PDB entry 9C8V | electron microscopy, 3.39 A resolution | chains C and D of the 4 polymer chains in the assembly

# Chain C
Name: DNA polymerase alpha catalytic subunit
From: Homo sapiens
Notes: EC 2.7.7.7
UniProtKB: P09884 (DPOLA_HUMAN); residues 338-1456 here = UniProt positions 338-1456
Chain sequence (1119 residues; row label = number of the first residue in the row):
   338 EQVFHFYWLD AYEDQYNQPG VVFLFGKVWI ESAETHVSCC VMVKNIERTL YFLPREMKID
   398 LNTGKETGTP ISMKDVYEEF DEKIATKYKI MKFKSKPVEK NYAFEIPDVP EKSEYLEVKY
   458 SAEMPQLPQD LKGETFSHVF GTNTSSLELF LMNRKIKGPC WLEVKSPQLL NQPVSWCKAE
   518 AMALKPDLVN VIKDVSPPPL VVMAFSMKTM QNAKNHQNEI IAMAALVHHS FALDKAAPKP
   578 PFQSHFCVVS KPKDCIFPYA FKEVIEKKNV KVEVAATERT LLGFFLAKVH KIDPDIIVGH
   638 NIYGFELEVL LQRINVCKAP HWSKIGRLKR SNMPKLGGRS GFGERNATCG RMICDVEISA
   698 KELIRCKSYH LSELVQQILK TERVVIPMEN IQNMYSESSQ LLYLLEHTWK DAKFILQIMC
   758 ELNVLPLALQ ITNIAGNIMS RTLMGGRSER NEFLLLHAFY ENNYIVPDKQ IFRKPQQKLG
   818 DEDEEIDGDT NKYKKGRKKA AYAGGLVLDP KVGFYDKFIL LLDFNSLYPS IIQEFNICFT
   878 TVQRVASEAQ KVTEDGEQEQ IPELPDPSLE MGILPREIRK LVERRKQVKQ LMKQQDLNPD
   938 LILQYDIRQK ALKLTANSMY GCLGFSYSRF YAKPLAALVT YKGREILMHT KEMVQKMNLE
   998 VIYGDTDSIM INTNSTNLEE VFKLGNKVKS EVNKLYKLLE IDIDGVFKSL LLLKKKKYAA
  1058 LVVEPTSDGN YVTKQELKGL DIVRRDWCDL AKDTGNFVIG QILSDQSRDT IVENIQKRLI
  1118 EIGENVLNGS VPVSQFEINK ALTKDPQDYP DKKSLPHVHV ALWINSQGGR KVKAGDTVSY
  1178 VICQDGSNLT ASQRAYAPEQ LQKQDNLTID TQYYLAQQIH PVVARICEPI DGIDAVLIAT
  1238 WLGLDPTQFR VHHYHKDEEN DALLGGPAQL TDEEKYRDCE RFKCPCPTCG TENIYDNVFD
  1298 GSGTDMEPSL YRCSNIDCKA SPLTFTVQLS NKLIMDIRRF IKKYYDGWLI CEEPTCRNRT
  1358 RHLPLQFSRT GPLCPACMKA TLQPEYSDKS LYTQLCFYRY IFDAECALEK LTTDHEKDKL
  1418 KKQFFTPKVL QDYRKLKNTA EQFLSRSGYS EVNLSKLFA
Unresolved in the structure: 673-679, 809-841, 883-897, 1259-1265
Sequence notes: conflict Ala516 (Val in P09884)
Bound ions: Zn2+ site 1: Cys1283, Cys1286, Cys1310, Cys1315; Zn2+ site 2: Cys1348, Cys1353, Cys1371
Curated features (UniProtKB/Swiss-Prot):
  - zinc finger: Cys1283 to Ser1318 (CysA-type)
  - motif: Cys1348 to Cys1374 (CysB motif)
  - binding site (Zn(2+)): Cys1283, Cys1286, Cys1310, Cys1315, Cys1348, Cys1353, Cys1371, Cys1374
  - modified residue: Thr406 (Phosphothreonine), Lys970 (N6-succinyllysine)
  - natural variant: Pro1381 (P1381L: In VEODS)

# Chain D
Name: DNA polymerase alpha subunit B
From: Homo sapiens
UniProtKB: Q14181 (DPOA2_HUMAN); residues 155-598 here = UniProt positions 155-598
Chain sequence (444 residues; numbered 155 to 598; the number before each row is that of its first residue):
   155 ATPSQKYNSR SNRGEVVTSF GLAQGVSWSG RGGAGNISLK VLGCPEALTG SYKSMFQKLP
   215 DIREVLTCKI EELGSELKEH YKIEAFTPLL APAQEPVTLL GQIGCDSNGK LNNKSVILEG
   275 DREHSSGAQI PVDLSELKEY SLFPGQVVIM EGINTTGRKL VATKLYEGVP LPFYQPTEED
   335 ADFEQSMVLV ACGPYTTSDS ITYDPLLDLI AVINHDRPDV CILFGPFLDA KHEQVENCLL
   395 TSPFEDIFKQ CLRTIIEGTR SSGSHLVFVP SLRDVHHEPV YPQPPFSYSD LSREDKKQVQ
   455 FVSEPCSLSI NGVIFGLTST DLLFHLGAEE ISSSSGTSDR FSRILKHILT QRSYYPLYPP
   515 QEDMAIDYES FYVYAQLPVT PDVLIIPSEL RYFVKDVLGC VCVNPGRLTK GQVGGTFARL
   575 YLRRPAADGA ERQSPCIAVQ VVRI

# Interface between chain C and chain D
Contacting residue pairs (90; chain C residue first):
  Gln548(C) - Thr309(D)  hydrogen bond
  Gln548(C) - Thr310(D)
  His553(C) - Ile307(D)
  His553(C) - Thr309(D)
  Asn555(C) - Gln248(D)
  Glu645(C) - Pro246(D)
  Glu645(C) - Glu249(D)
  Val646(C) - Gln248(D)
  Gln649(C) - Gln248(D)
  Gln649(C) - Glu249(D)
  Lys1141(C) - Asp260(D)  salt bridge
  Lys1141(C) - Lys268(D)
  Lys1141(C) - Ser269(D)  hydrogen bond
  Asp1145(C) - Lys268(D)
  Asp1145(C) - Ser269(D)
  Pro1147(C) - Ser261(D)
  Pro1147(C) - Gly263(D)
  Pro1147(C) - Lys264(D)
  Pro1147(C) - Asn266(D)
  Pro1147(C) - Ser269(D)
  Asp1148(C) - Ser261(D)
  Asp1148(C) - Asn262(D)  hydrogen bond
  Val1324(C) - Thr395(D)
  Val1324(C) - Ser396(D)
  Val1324(C) - Pro397(D)
  Gln1325(C) - Leu394(D)  hydrogen bond (side chain-backbone)
  Gln1325(C) - Thr395(D)
  Asn1328(C) - Cys392(D)
  Asn1328(C) - Leu394(D)
  Asn1328(C) - Ser396(D)  hydrogen bond (side chain-backbone)
  Asn1328(C) - Pro397(D)
  Asn1328(C) - Phe398(D)
  Lys1329(C) - Cys392(D)  hydrogen bond (backbone-side chain)
  Met1332(C) - Val389(D)
  Met1332(C) - Glu390(D)
  Met1332(C) - Cys392(D)  hydrogen bond
  Arg1335(C) - Ala384(D)
  Arg1335(C) - Leu426(D)  hydrogen bond (side chain-backbone)
  Arg1335(C) - Asp428(D)  hydrogen bond (side chain-backbone)
  Arg1335(C) - Val429(D)
  Arg1335(C) - His431(D)
  Arg1335(C) - Pro433(D)
  Ile1338(C) - Met209(D)  hydrophobic
  Ile1338(C) - Glu432(D)
  Lys1339(C) - Asp517(D)
  Tyr1341(C) - Met209(D)
  Tyr1341(C) - Phe210(D)
  Tyr1341(C) - Gln211(D)  hydrogen bond (side chain-backbone)
  Tyr1342(C) - Met209(D)
  Tyr1342(C) - Gln211(D)
  Tyr1342(C) - Val434(D)  hydrophobic
  Tyr1342(C) - Ala519(D)  hydrophobic
  Tyr1342(C) - Ile520(D)
  Tyr1342(C) - Asp521(D)  hydrogen bond
  Asp1343(C) - Glu516(D)
  Trp1345(C) - Asn262(D)
  Arg1356(C) - Asn262(D)  hydrogen bond (backbone-side chain)
  Thr1357(C) - Asn262(D)
  Arg1358(C) - Pro513(D)
  Arg1358(C) - Pro514(D)  hydrogen bond (side chain-backbone)
  Arg1358(C) - Gln515(D)
  His1359(C) - Gln256(D)
  His1359(C) - Glu273(D)  salt bridge
  His1359(C) - Tyr512(D)
  Leu1360(C) - Leu213(D)  hydrophobic
  Leu1360(C) - Ile216(D)  hydrophobic
  Leu1360(C) - Arg217(D)
  Leu1360(C) - Tyr512(D)  hydrogen bond (backbone-side chain)
  Leu1362(C) - Arg217(D)  hydrogen bond (backbone-side chain)
  Leu1362(C) - Leu220(D)  hydrophobic
  Leu1362(C) - Thr221(D)
  Leu1362(C) - Ile224(D)  hydrophobic
  Leu1362(C) - Glu273(D)  hydrogen bond (backbone-side chain)
  Leu1362(C) - Gly274(D)
  Gln1363(C) - Gly281(D)
  Phe1364(C) - Arg217(D)
  Pro1369(C) - Leu213(D)
  Asp1385(C) - Phe210(D)
  Asp1385(C) - Gln211(D)
  Leu1392(C) - Met209(D)  hydrophobic
  Phe1440(C) - Met209(D)
  Phe1440(C) - Glu432(D)
  Arg1443(C) - Lys207(D)  hydrogen bond (side chain-backbone)
  Ser1444(C) - Met209(D)
  Gly1445(C) - Met209(D)
  Gly1445(C) - Phe210(D)
  Tyr1446(C) - Lys207(D)
  Tyr1446(C) - Ser208(D)
  Tyr1446(C) - Phe210(D)  hydrophobic
  Tyr1446(C) - Lys212(D)
Interface residues without a listed pair, chain C (45 interface residues in all): Gly641, Phe642, Ile1331, Leu1346, Pro1361, Pro1372, Pro1381
Interface residues without a listed pair, chain D (62 interface residues in all): Pro214, Ala247, Cys259, Ser280, Gln283, Leu393, Met518

# Summary
45 residues of chain C face 62 of chain D across their interface; the contacts include 17 hydrogen bonds and 2
salt bridges. Polar pairs include Lys1141(C)-Asp260(D), His1359(C)-Glu273(D) and Gln548(C)-Thr309(D). Curated
annotation (UniProt) lists 8 Zn2+-binding residues on chain C.
Here chain C is DNA polymerase alpha catalytic subunit and chain D is DNA polymerase alpha subunit B, both
from Homo sapiens. Entry 9C8V (Human DNA polymerase alpha/primase - CHAPSO (4 mM)) was determined by electron
microscopy together with 8VY3 from the same study.
